PDB entry 1W2A | X-ray diffraction, 2.51 A resolution | chain X

Chain X:
Name: Deacetoxycephalosporin C synthase
From: Streptomyces clavuligerus
Notes: EC 1.14.20.1
Reference sequence: P18548 (CEFE_STRCL); numbering as in UniProt (aligned over 1-311)
Amino-acid sequence (331 residues; row label = number of the first residue in the row; note: 1 number in that range is skipped by the numbering (no residue carries it; nothing is unmodelled there); numbers below 1 keep their minus sign (Met-20 is residue -20)):
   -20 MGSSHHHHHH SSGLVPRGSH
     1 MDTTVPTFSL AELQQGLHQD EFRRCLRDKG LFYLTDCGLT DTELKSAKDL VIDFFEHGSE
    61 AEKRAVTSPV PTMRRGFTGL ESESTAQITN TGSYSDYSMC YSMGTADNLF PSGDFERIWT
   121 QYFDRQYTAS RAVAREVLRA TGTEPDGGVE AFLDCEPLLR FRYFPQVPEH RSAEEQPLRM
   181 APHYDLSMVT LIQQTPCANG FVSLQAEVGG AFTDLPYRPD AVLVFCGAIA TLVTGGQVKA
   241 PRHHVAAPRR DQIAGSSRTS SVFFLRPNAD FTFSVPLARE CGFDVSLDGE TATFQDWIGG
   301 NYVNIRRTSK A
Not modelled in the structure: -20 to -1, 83-96, 169-176, 300-311
Metal / ion sites: Fe ion: His183, Asp185, His243 (together with 1,2-ethanediol)

Overview:
The Fe ion site is built by His183, Asp185 and His243.
Chain X is Deacetoxycephalosporin C synthase (Streptomyces clavuligerus); the structure,
Deacetoxycephalosporin C synthase (with his-tag) complexed with Fe(II) and ethylene glycol, was determined by
X-ray diffraction together with 1W28, 1W2N and 1W2O from the same study.
